PDB entry 7CAE | electron microscopy, 3.44 A resolution | chains C and B of the 5 polymer chains in the assembly

# Chain C
Protein: ABC transporter, ATP-binding protein SugC
Source organism: Mycolicibacterium smegmatis (strain ATCC 700084 / mc(2)155)
UniProtKB: A0R2C0 (A0R2C0_MYCS2); residue numbers follow UniProt; this construct covers 1-406
Sequence (406 residues; row label = number of the first residue in the row):
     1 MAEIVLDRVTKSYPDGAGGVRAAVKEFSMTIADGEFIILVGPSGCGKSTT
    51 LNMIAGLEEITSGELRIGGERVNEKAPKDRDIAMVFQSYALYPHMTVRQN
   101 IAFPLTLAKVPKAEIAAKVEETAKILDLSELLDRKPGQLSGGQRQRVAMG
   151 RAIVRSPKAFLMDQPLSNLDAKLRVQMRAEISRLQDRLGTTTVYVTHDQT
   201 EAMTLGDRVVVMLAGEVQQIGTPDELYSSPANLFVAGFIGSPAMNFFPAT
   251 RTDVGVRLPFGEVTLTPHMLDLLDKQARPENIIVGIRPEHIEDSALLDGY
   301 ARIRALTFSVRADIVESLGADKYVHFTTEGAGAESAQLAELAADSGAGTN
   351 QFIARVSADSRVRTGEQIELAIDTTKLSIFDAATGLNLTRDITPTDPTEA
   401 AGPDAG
Disordered / not traced: 1, 15-20, 392-406
Sequence notes: engineered mutation Gln164 (Glu in A0R2C0)
What the authors report for this chain:
  - mutagenesis - E164Q: abolished catalytic activity

# Chain B
Protein: ABC transporter, permease protein SugB
Source organism: Mycolicibacterium smegmatis (strain ATCC 700084 / mc(2)155)
UniProtKB: A0R2C1 (A0R2C1_MYCS2); residue numbers follow UniProt; this construct covers 1-278
Sequence (278 residues; each row starts with the number of its first residue):
     1 MADRVDARRATWWSVVNILVIVYALIPVLWILSLSLKPTSSVKDGKLIPT
    51 EITFANYKAIFSGDAFTSALFNSIGIGLITTIIAVVIGGMAAYAVARLQF
   101 PGKQLLIGVALLIAMFPHISLVTPIFNMWRGIGLFDTWPGLIIPYITFAL
   151 PLAIYTLSAFFREIPWDLEKAAKMDGATPAQAFRKVIAPLAAPGIVTAAI
   201 LVFIFAWNDLLLALSLTATQRAITAPVAIANFTGSSQFEEPTGSIAAGAM
   251 VITIPIIIFVLIFQRRIVAGLTSGAVKG
Disordered / not traced: 1-6, 277-278

# How chain C and chain B interact
Residue-residue contacts (28):
  Ala55(C) - Met174(B)  hydrophobic
  Leu57(C) - Lys170(B)
  Leu57(C) - Met174(B)  hydrophobic
  Pro77(C) - Lys173(B)
  Pro77(C) - Met174(B)  hydrophobic
  Pro77(C) - Asp175(B)
  Lys78(C) - Thr178(B)
  Ile82(C) - Met174(B)
  Phe86(C) - Lys170(B)
  Phe86(C) - Ala171(B)  hydrophobic
  Ser88(C) - Asp167(B)  hydrogen bond
  Ala90(C) - Asp167(B)
  Ala90(C) - Ala171(B)  hydrophobic
  Tyr92(C) - Leu168(B)  hydrophobic
  Tyr92(C) - Ala172(B)
  Tyr92(C) - Val186(B)  hydrophobic
  Pro93(C) - Leu168(B)
  Pro93(C) - Leu190(B)  hydrophobic
  His94(C) - Lys185(B)
  His94(C) - Val186(B)
  His94(C) - Pro189(B)
  Phe103(C) - Asp175(B)
  Pro104(C) - Asp175(B)
  Leu107(C) - Gly176(B)
  Leu107(C) - Ala177(B)
  Leu107(C) - Lys185(B)
  Arg155(C) - Met174(B)
  Arg155(C) - Asp175(B)  salt bridge
Interface residues without a listed pair, chain C (18 interface residues in all): Asn52, Met84, Leu91
Interface residues without a listed pair, chain B (16 interface residues in all): Gln181

# In short
The interface between chain C and chain B involves 18 residues on one side and 16 on the other, with 1
hydrogen bond and 1 salt bridge. Polar pairs include Arg155(C)-Asp175(B) and Ser88(C)-Asp167(B). From the
paper: E164Q of chain C abolishes catalytic activity.
Chain C is ABC transporter, ATP-binding protein SugC and chain B is ABC transporter, permease protein SugB,
both from Mycolicibacterium smegmatis (strain ATCC 700084 / mc(2)155); the structure, Mycobacterium smegmatis
LpqY-SugABC complex in the resting state, was determined by electron microscopy (same publication as 7CAD,
7CAF and 7CAG).
